7Z53 - chains D and F of the 6 polymer chains in the assembly; structure by X-ray diffraction, 2.28 A resolution.

Chain D:
Name: Myeloperoxidase heavy chain
Source organism: Homo sapiens
Reference sequence: P05164 (PERM_HUMAN); residues 279-744 here = UniProt positions 279-744
Chain sequence (466 residues; row label = number of the first residue in the row):
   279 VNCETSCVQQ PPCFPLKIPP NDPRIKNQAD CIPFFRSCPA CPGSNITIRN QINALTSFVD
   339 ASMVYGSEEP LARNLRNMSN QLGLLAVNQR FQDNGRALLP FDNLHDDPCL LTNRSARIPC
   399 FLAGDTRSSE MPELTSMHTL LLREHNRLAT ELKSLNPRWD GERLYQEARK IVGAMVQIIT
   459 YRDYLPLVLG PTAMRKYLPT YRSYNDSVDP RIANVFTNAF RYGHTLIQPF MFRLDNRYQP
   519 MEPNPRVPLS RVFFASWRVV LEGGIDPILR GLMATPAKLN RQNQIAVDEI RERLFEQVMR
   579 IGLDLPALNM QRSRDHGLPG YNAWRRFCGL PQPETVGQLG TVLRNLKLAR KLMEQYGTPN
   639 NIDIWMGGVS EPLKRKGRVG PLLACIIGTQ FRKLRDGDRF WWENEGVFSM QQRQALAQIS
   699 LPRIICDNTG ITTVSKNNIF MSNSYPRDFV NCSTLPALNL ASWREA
Unresolved in the structure: 744
Modified positions: Cys316 (S-hydroxycysteine; CSO)
Swiss-Prot annotation at these positions:
  - binding site (Ca(2+)): Thr334, Phe336, Asp338, Ser340
  - binding site (heme b): Glu408, Met409, His502
  - site: Arg405 (Transition state stabilizer)
  - modified residue: Cys316 (Cysteine sulfenic acid (-SOH))
  - glycosylation (N-linked (GlcNAc...) asparagine): Asn323, Asn355, Asn391, Asn483, Asn729
  - natural variant: Arg447 (R447Q: In a colorectal cancer sample), Arg569 (R569W: In MPOD)
Disulfides: Cys281-Cys291, Cys285-Cys309, Cys387-Cys398, Cys606-Cys663, Cys704-Cys730
Covalently attached groups: N-acetylglucosamine (NAG) linked to Asn323, Asn355, Asn391; glycan linked to Asn483
Metal / ion sites: Ca2+: Thr334, Phe336, Asp338, Ser340 (shared with 1 residue of chain C); heme c Fe near His502 (its only coordinating residue here)
Residues lining bound ligands: heme c (HEC): Arg405, Glu408, Met409, Tyr462, Thr495, Phe498, Arg499, Tyr500, Gly501, His502, Ile505, Phe531, Leu572, Phe573, Leu583, Leu586, Arg590
What the authors report for this chain:
  - binding site for heme c: Glu408

Chain F:
Name: Myeloperoxidase inhibitor SPIN
Source organism: Staphylococcus aureus
Reference sequence: A0A8E8QUP3 (A0A8E8QUP3_STAA8); residues 46-104 here correspond to UniProt positions 43-101 (UniProt number = residue number - 3)
Chain sequence (59 residues; numbered 46 to 104; the number before each row is that of its first residue):
    46 ANFLEHELSY IDVLLDKNAD QATKDNLRSY FADKGLHSIK DIINKAKQDG FDVSKYEHV
Unresolved in the structure: 46, 104
Residues lining bound ligands: N-acetylglucosamine (NAG; 2-acetamido-2-deoxy-beta-D-glucopyranose): His51, Ser54, Tyr55

How chain D and chain F interact:
Contacting residue pairs (29; chain D residue first):
  Arg351(D) with Tyr75(F)
  Asn352(D) with Leu49(F); His51(F), hydrogen bond (backbone-side chain); Glu52(F); Tyr75(F), hydrogen bond; Lys79(F), hydrogen bond
  Arg354(D) with Tyr55(F), hydrogen bond (backbone-side chain)
  Asn355(D) with Tyr55(F)
  Met356(D) with Tyr55(F), hydrogen bond (backbone-side chain); Leu72(F); Tyr75(F), hydrophobic
  Ser357(D) with Tyr55(F); Val58(F)
  Gln359(D) with Asn71(F)
  Ala364(D) with His51(F)
  Gln367(D) with His51(F); Ser54(F)
  Arg368(D) with Glu50(F), salt bridge
  Pro378(D) with His51(F)
  Phe379(D) with Leu49(F); Glu50(F)
  Asp380(D) with Leu49(F)
  Asn381(D) with Asn47(F), hydrogen bond (backbone-side chain); Phe48(F), hydrogen bond (side chain-backbone); Leu49(F); Asp94(F), hydrogen bond (side chain-backbone); Phe96(F)
  Leu400(D) with Leu49(F), hydrophobic; His51(F)
Interface residues without a listed pair, chain D (19 interface residues in all): Val365, Asn366, Leu382, His383
Interface residues without a listed pair, chain F (17 interface residues in all): Thr68, Asp78

In short:
19 residues of chain D and 17 residues of chain F are in contact, with 8 hydrogen bonds and 1 salt bridge.
Polar contacts include Arg368(D)-Glu50(F), Asn352(D)-His51(F) and Asn352(D)-Tyr75(F). Chain D binds heme c.
Bound to chain F: N-acetylglucosamine. The paper reports a binding site for heme c at Glu408(D).
Chain D is Myeloperoxidase heavy chain (Homo sapiens) and chain F is Myeloperoxidase inhibitor SPIN
(Staphylococcus aureus); the structure, Structure of native leukocyte myeloperoxidase in complex with a
truncated version (SPIN truncated) of the Staphyloccal ..., was determined by X-ray diffraction (same
publication as 7QZR).
